6BKJ - chains A and F; structure by X-ray diffraction, 3.20 A resolution.

Chain A:
Molecule: Calpain-3
Organism: Homo sapiens
Notes: EC 3.4.22.54
UniProtKB: P20807 (CAN3_HUMAN), isoform P20807-3; residues 46-419 here = UniProt positions 46-419
Amino-acid sequence (382 residues; numbered 46 to 427; the number before each row is that of its first residue):
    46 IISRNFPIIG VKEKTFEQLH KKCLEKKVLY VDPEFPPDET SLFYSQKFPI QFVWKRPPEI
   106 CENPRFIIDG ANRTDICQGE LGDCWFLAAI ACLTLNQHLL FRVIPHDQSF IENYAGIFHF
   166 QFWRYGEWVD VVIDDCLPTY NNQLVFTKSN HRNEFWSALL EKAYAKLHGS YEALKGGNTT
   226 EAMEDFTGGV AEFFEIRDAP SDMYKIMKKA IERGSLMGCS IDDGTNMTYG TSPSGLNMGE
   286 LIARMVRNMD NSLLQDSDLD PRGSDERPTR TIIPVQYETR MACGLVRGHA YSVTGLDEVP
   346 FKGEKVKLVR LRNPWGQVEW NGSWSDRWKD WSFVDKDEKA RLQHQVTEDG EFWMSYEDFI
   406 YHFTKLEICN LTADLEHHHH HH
Disordered / not traced: 46-56, 270-323, 418-427
Sequence notes: expression tag (420-427)
Metal / ion sites: Ca2+ site 1: Ile-113, Gly-115, Asp-120, Glu-199; Ca2+ site 2: Glu-364, Asp-371, Thr-392, Asp-394, Glu-396
Swiss-Prot annotation at these positions:
  - active site: Cys-129, His-334, Asn-358
  - natural variant: Asp-77 (D77N: In LGMDR1), Ser-86 (S86F: In LGMDR1), Phe-93 to Lys-100 (deletion: In LGMDR1), Arg-118 (R118G: In LGMDR1), Cys-137 (C137R: In LGMDR1), Ile-162 (I162L: In LGMDR1), Leu-182 (L182Q: In LGMDR1), Pro-183 (P183L: In LGMDR1), Leu-189 (L189P: In LGMDR1), Phe-200 to Leu-204 (deletion: In LGMDR1), Gly-214 (G214S: In LGMDR1), Ser-215 to Gly-221 (deletion: In LGMDR1 and LGMDD4), 13 further natural variant entries in UniProt
  - mutagenesis: Cys-129 (C129S: Loss of activity. No effect on CMYA5-binding. Does not degradate p53/TP53)

Chain F:
Molecule: Leupeptin
Amino-acid sequence (4 residues; each row starts with the number of its first residue):
   355 XLLX
Modified / non-standard residues: ACE (acetyl group) at position 355; AR7 (amino{[(4S)-4-amino-5,5-dihydroxypentyl]amino}methaniminium) at position 358

How chain A and chain F interact:
Pairs across the interface - 12 pairs, chain A then chain F:
  Gly-127(A) / AR7_358(F)
  Cys-129(A) / Leu-357(F)
  Cys-129(A) / AR7_358(F)  covalent bond
  Trp-130(A) / Leu-357(F)
  Lys-220(A) / Leu-357(F)
  Lys-220(A) / AR7_358(F)
  Gly-221(A) / Leu-356(F)
  Gly-221(A) / Leu-357(F)
  Gly-222(A) / Leu-356(F)
  Gly-222(A) / Leu-357(F)  hydrogen bond (backbone-backbone)
  Gly-333(A) / Leu-357(F)
  Ala-335(A) / Leu-357(F)
Interface residues without a listed pair, chain A (11 interface residues in all): Gln-123, Ser-265, His-334
Interface residues without a listed pair, chain F (4 interface residues in all): ACE_355

In short:
Chain A and chain F form an interface of 11 and 4 residues respectively, with 1 covalent bond and 1 hydrogen
bond. The hydrogen-bonded pair Gly-222(A)/Leu-357(F) is a backbone contact. From UniProt: 3 active-site
residues and one mutagenesis site on chain A.
Chain A is Calpain-3 (Homo sapiens) and chain F is Leupeptin; the structure, Crystal Structure of Human
Calpain-3 Protease Core in Complex with Leupeptin, was determined by X-ray diffraction, deposited together
with 6BDT, 6BGP and 6BJD.
